1DZ8 - chain A; structure by X-ray diffraction, 1.90 A resolution.

[Chain A]
Molecule: Cytochrome P450-cam
From: Pseudomonas putida
Reference sequence: P00183 (CPXA_PSEPU); residue numbers follow UniProt; this construct covers 1-414
Amino-acid sequence (414 residues; each row starts with the number of its first residue):
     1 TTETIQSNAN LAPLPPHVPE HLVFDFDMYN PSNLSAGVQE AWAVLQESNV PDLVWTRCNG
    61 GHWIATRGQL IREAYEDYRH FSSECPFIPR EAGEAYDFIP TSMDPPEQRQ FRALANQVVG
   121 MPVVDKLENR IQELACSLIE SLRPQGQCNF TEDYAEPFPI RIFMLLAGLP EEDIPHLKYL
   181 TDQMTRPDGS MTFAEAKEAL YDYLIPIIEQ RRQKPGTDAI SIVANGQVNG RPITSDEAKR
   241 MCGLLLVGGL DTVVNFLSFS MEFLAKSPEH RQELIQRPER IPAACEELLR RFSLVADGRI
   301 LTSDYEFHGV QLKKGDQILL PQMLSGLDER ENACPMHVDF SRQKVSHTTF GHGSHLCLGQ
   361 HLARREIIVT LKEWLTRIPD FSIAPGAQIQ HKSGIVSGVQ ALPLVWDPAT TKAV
Not modelled in the structure: 1-10
Bound ions: K+ site 1: E84, G93, E94, Y96; K+ site 2: T217 (shared with 4 residues of chain B); heme Fe: C357 (together with oxygen molecule)
Small-molecule neighbours:
  - camphor (CAM): F87, Y96, T101, T185, L244, V247, G248, T252, V295, D297, I395, V396
  - heme / oxygen molecule: Y75, P100, T101, Q108, R112, V119, F163, L244, L245, G248, G249, T252, V253, F256, L289, L294, V295, D297, R299, Q322, T349, F350, G351, S354, H355, L356, C357, L358, G359, L362, A363
From the paper describing this entry:
  - heme Fe coordination: C357
  - binding site for oxygen molecule: V247, G248, T252
  - conformationally variable residues (side-chain flip): T181, L244, D251, T252, N255
  - contacts within the chain: D251-N255 (hydrogen bond), G248-T252
  - catalytic residues: D251, T252 (proposed by the authors, not directly observed)
  - mutagenesis - D251N: decreased catalytic activity (citing earlier work)
  - mutagenesis - T252S, E366M: unchanged catalytic activity (citing earlier work)

[Overview]
Bound to chain A: heme / oxygen molecule and camphor. E84, G93, E94 and Y96 form the K+ site 1. The paper
reports catalytic residues D251 and T252; D251N reduces catalytic activity; 3 substitutions were tested in
all.
Chain A is Cytochrome P450-cam (Pseudomonas putida); the structure, oxygen complex of p450cam from pseudomonas
putida, was determined by X-ray diffraction (same publication as 1DZ4, 1DZ6 and 1DZ9).
